Entry 6X3U (electron microscopy, 3.50 A resolution); this record covers chains A and E of the 9 polymer chains in the assembly.

Chain A:
Molecule: Gamma-aminobutyric acid receptor subunit beta-2
Source organism: Homo sapiens
UniProt: P47870 (GBRB2_HUMAN); the construct has insertions or renumbered stretches relative to UniProt, so the offset changes along the chain: 1-307 = UniProt 25-331; 316-341 = UniProt 487-512
Sequence (364 residues; numbered 1 to 364; the number before each row is that of its first residue):
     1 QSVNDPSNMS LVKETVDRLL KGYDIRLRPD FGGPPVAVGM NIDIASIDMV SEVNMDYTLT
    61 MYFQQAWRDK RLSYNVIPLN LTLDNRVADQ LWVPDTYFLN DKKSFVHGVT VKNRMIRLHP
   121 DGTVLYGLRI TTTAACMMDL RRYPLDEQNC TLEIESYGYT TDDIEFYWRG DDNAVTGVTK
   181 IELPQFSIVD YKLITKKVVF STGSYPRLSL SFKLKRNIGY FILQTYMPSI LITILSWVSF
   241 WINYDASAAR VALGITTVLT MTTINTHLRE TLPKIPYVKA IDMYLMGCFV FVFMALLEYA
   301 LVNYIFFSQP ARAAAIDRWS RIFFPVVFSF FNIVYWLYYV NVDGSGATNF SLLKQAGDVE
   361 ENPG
Disordered / not traced: 1-6, 341-364
Sequence notes: linker (308-315)
Swiss-Prot annotation at these positions:
  - binding site (histamine): Tyr97, Ser156, Tyr157, Thr202
  - binding site (4-aminobutanoate): Tyr157, Thr202
  - glycosylation (N-linked (GlcNAc...) asparagine): Asn8, Asn80, Asn149
Cystine bridges: Cys136-Cys150
Covalent attachments: N-acetylglucosamine (NAG) linked to Asn80, Asn149
Residues lining bound ligands: gamma-amino-butanoic acid (ABU): Tyr97, Glu155, Ser156, Tyr157, Phe200, Thr202, Tyr205

Chain E:
Molecule: Gamma-aminobutyric acid receptor subunit gamma-2
Source organism: Homo sapiens
UniProt: P18507 (GBRG2_HUMAN); residues 3-322 here correspond to UniProt positions 42-361 (UniProt number = residue number + 39)
Sequence (417 residues; numbered -36 to 380; the number before each row is that of its first residue; numbers below 1 keep their minus sign (Trp-36 is residue -36)):
   -36 WSHPQFEKGG GSGGGSGGSS AWSHPQFEKL EVLFQGPQKS DDDYEDYASN KTWVLTPKVP
    24 EGDVTVILNN LLEGYDNKLR PDIGVKPTLI HTDMYVNSIG PVNAINMEYT IDIFFAQTWY
    84 DRRLKFNSTI KVLRLNSNMV GKIWIPDTFF RNSKKADAHW ITTPNRMLRI WNDGRVLYTL
   144 RLTIDAECQL QLHNFPMDEH SCPLEFSSYG YPREEIVYQW KRSSVEVGDT RSWRLYQFSF
   204 VGLRNTTEVV KTTSGDYVVM SVYFDLSRRM GYFTIQTYIP CTLIVVLSWV SFWINKDAVP
   264 ARTSLGITTV LTMTTLSTIA RKSLPKVSYV TAMDLFVSVC FIFVFSALVE YGTLHYFVSS
   324 QPARAAKMDS YARIFFPTAF CLFNLVYWVS YLYLSRGSGA TNFSLLKQAG DVEENPG
Disordered / not traced: -36 to 24, 358-380
Sequence notes: linker (323-329)
Swiss-Prot annotation at these positions:
  - glycosylation (N-linked (GlcNAc...) asparagine): Asn13, Asn90, Asn208
Cystine bridges: Cys151-Cys165
Covalent attachments: N-acetylglucosamine (NAG) linked to Asn208
Residues lining bound ligands: Flumazenil (FYP; ethyl 8-fluoro-5-methyl-6-oxo-5,6-dihydro-4H-imidazo[1,5-a][1,4]benzodiazepine-3-carboxylate): Asp56, Tyr58, Phe77, Ala79, Thr142

How chain A and chain E interact:
Contacting residue pairs - 57 pairs, chain A then chain E:
  Met9(A) - Ile46(E)  hydrophobic
  Val12(A) - Leu42(E)  hydrophobic
  Lys13(A) - Gly37(E)
  Lys13(A) - Leu42(E)
  Leu20(A) - Lys41(E)
  Ser46(A) - Glu150(E)
  Asp48(A) - Lys117(E)  salt bridge
  Met49(A) - Asn69(E)
  Tyr62(A) - Phe112(E)
  Tyr62(A) - Tyr172(E)
  Leu79(A) - Ile46(E)
  Thr82(A) - Gly173(E)
  Thr82(A) - Tyr174(E)
  Thr82(A) - Glu178(E)  hydrogen bond
  Leu83(A) - Lys41(E)
  Asp84(A) - Asn40(E)
  Asp84(A) - Lys41(E)  hydrogen bond (backbone-backbone)
  Asp84(A) - Tyr174(E)
  Arg86(A) - Asn40(E)
  Arg86(A) - Gly104(E)
  Arg86(A) - Ile106(E)
  Val87(A) - Lys41(E)
  Phe105(A) - Lys118(E)
  His107(A) - Ser116(E)
  His107(A) - Lys117(E)
  Val109(A) - Thr111(E)
  Val109(A) - Phe112(E)
  Val109(A) - Ala119(E)  hydrophobic
  Val109(A) - Leu145(E)  hydrophobic
  Thr110(A) - Pro109(E)
  Thr110(A) - Thr111(E)  hydrogen bond (backbone-backbone)
  Val111(A) - Asp110(E)
  Asn113(A) - Phe112(E)
  Met115(A) - Tyr172(E)  hydrophobic
  Met115(A) - Gly173(E)
  Arg117(A) - Gly173(E)  hydrogen bond (side chain-backbone)
  Arg117(A) - Pro175(E)
  Arg117(A) - Ser217(E)
  Arg117(A) - Tyr220(E)
  Leu128(A) - Tyr172(E)  hydrogen bond (backbone-side chain)
  Arg129(A) - Phe112(E)
  Arg129(A) - Phe113(E)  hydrogen bond (side chain-backbone)
  Arg129(A) - Arg114(E)
  Arg129(A) - Ser116(E)  hydrogen bond (side chain-backbone)
  Arg129(A) - Tyr172(E)
  Pro184(A) - Lys289(E)
  Pro184(A) - Ser291(E)
  Gln185(A) - Lys289(E)
  Asn217(A) - Ser291(E)  hydrogen bond
  Tyr220(A) - Arg284(E)
  Gln224(A) - Arg284(E)
  Leu231(A) - Phe304(E)  hydrophobic
  Leu231(A) - Phe308(E)  hydrophobic
  Ile234(A) - Phe308(E)  hydrophobic
  Leu235(A) - Phe308(E)  hydrophobic
  Ile242(A) - His318(E)
  Thr256(A) - Ile270(E)
Interface residues without a listed pair, chain A (45 interface residues in all): Asn8, Val16, Gln64, Asn85, Arg114, Gly127, Glu182, Gly219, Met227, Trp241, Ala249
Interface residues without a listed pair, chain E (48 interface residues in all): Asp39, Arg43, Asp45, Gly47, Arg86, Arg129, Leu143, Gln152, Thr216, Val262, Val290, Asp297, Leu311, Tyr319

Overview:
45 residues of chain A and 48 residues of chain E are in contact, with 8 hydrogen bonds and 1 salt bridge.
Polar pairs include Asp48(A)-Lys117(E), Thr82(A)-Glu178(E) and Arg117(A)-Gly173(E). Bound to chain A:
gamma-amino-butanoic acid. Ligands of chain E: Flumazenil.
Here chain A is Gamma-aminobutyric acid receptor subunit beta-2 and chain E is Gamma-aminobutyric acid
receptor subunit gamma-2, both from Homo sapiens. Entry 6X3U (Human GABAA receptor alpha1-beta2-gamma2 subtype
in complex with GABA plus flumazenil) was determined by electron microscopy, deposited together with 6X3S,
6X3T, 6X3V, 6X3W, 6X3X, 6X3Z and 6X40.
